Entry 2PPA (X-ray diffraction, 1.69 A resolution); this record covers chains A and B of the 3 polymer chains in the assembly.

Chain A (and B):
Name: Copper-containing nitrite reductase
Source organism: Alcaligenes faecalis
Notes: EC 1.7.2.1; chain B of this document is another copy of the same molecule, construct and numbering; everything in this record applies to it too
UniProt: P38501 (NIR_ALCFA); residues 4-340 here correspond to UniProt positions 40-376 (UniProt number = residue number + 36)
Amino-acid sequence (341 residues; each row starts with the number of its first residue):
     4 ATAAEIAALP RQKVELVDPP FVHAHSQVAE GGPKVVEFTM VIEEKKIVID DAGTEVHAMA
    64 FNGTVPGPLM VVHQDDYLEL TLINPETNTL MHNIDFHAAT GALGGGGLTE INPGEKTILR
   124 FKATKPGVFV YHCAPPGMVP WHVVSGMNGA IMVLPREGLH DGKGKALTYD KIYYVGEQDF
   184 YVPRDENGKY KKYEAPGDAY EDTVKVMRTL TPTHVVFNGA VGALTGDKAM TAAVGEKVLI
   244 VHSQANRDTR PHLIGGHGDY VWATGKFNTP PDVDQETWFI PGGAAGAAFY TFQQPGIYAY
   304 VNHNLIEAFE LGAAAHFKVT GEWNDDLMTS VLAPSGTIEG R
Not modelled in the structure: 340-344 (chain B: 341-344)
Sequence notes: expression tag (341-344)
Metal / ion sites: Cu+: His95, His145; Cu ion site 1: His100, His135 (together with nitrous oxide) (shared with His306(B) of chain B); Cu ion site 2: His306 (together with acetate ion) (shared with 2 residues of chain C)
Ligand contacts: nitrous oxide (N2O): Asp98, His100, Leu106, His135, Val142
Swiss-Prot annotation at these positions:
  - binding site (Cu cation): His95, His100, His135, Cys136, His145, Met150, His306
Reported in the primary citation:
  - conformationally variable residues (side-chain flip): Asp98

How chain A and chain B interact:
Residue-residue contacts - 117 pairs, chain A then chain B:
  Ala4(A) - Asp329(B)
  Ile9(A) - Asp329(B)
  Tyr80(A) - Asp329(B)  hydrogen bond
  Glu82(A) - Val334(B)
  His100(A) - His255(B)
  His100(A) - His260(B)  hydrogen bond (backbone-side chain)
  His100(A) - Glu279(B)  salt bridge
  His100(A) - His306(B)  hydrogen bond
  Ala101(A) - His260(B)
  Ala102(A) - His260(B)
  Ala102(A) - Met331(B)  hydrophobic
  Thr103(A) - Gly258(B)
  Thr103(A) - His260(B)
  Thr103(A) - Tyr293(B)
  Thr103(A) - Gln297(B)  hydrogen bond (backbone-side chain)
  Thr103(A) - Met331(B)
  Gly104(A) - Gly258(B)  hydrogen bond (backbone-backbone)
  Gly104(A) - Gln297(B)
  Gly104(A) - Trp326(B)
  Gly104(A) - Met331(B)
  Ala105(A) - Trp326(B)
  Leu106(A) - Ile257(B)
  Leu106(A) - Gly258(B)
  Leu106(A) - Ile300(B)
  Leu106(A) - Ala302(B)
  Gly107(A) - Gly258(B)
  Gly107(A) - Met331(B)
  Gly108(A) - Met331(B)
  Leu111(A) - Trp326(B)  hydrophobic
  Leu111(A) - Met331(B)  hydrophobic
  Leu111(A) - Ser333(B)
  Leu111(A) - Pro337(B)
  Glu113(A) - Pro337(B)
  Ile114(A) - Pro337(B)  hydrophobic
  Gly117(A) - Gly339(B)
  Gly117(A) - Thr340(B)  hydrogen bond (backbone-backbone)
  Glu118(A) - Pro337(B)
  Glu118(A) - Ser338(B)
  Glu118(A) - Thr340(B)
  Lys119(A) - Leu335(B)
  Lys119(A) - Ala336(B)
  Lys119(A) - Pro337(B)
  Lys119(A) - Ser338(B)  hydrogen bond (backbone-backbone)
  Lys119(A) - Thr340(B)
  Thr120(A) - Leu335(B)  hydrogen bond (side chain-backbone)
  Thr120(A) - Ala336(B)
  Thr120(A) - Pro337(B)
  Ile121(A) - Ser333(B)
  Ile121(A) - Val334(B)  hydrogen bond (backbone-backbone)
  Ile121(A) - Leu335(B)  hydrogen bond (backbone-backbone)
  Leu122(A) - Met331(B)  hydrophobic
  Leu122(A) - Thr332(B)
  Arg123(A) - Asp328(B)  hydrogen bond (side chain-backbone)
  Arg123(A) - Met331(B)
  Arg123(A) - Thr332(B)  hydrogen bond (backbone-backbone)
  Arg123(A) - Val334(B)
  Phe124(A) - Leu330(B)
  Lys125(A) - Asp329(B)
  Lys125(A) - Leu330(B)  hydrogen bond (backbone-backbone)
  Thr127(A) - Leu330(B)
  Lys128(A) - His260(B)
  Lys128(A) - Asp262(B)  salt bridge
  Lys128(A) - Asp277(B)  salt bridge
  Pro129(A) - Asp277(B)
  Val131(A) - Glu279(B)
  Phe132(A) - Glu279(B)
  Val133(A) - Glu279(B)  hydrogen bond (backbone-side chain)
  His135(A) - His306(B)  hydrogen bond
  His135(A) - Leu308(B)
  Val142(A) - Leu308(B)  hydrophobic
  Val142(A) - Phe312(B)  hydrophobic
  Pro143(A) - Leu308(B)
  Pro143(A) - Ile309(B)
  Pro143(A) - Phe312(B)
  Val146(A) - Leu308(B)  hydrophobic
  Tyr184(A) - Ile309(B)
  Val207(A) - Glu313(B)
  Met210(A) - Ile309(B)
  Arg211(A) - Tyr193(B)
  Arg211(A) - Thr214(B)
  Arg211(A) - Glu313(B)  salt bridge
  Arg211(A) - Leu314(B)
  Thr212(A) - Thr214(B)
  Leu213(A) - Arg250(B)
  Leu213(A) - Ile309(B)  hydrophobic
  Leu213(A) - Glu310(B)
  Leu213(A) - Leu314(B)  hydrophobic
  Ala248(A) - His306(B)  hydrogen bond (backbone-side chain)
  Ala248(A) - Leu308(B)
  Asn249(A) - His306(B)
  Asn249(A) - Asn307(B)  hydrogen bond (backbone-side chain)
  Asn249(A) - Leu308(B)  hydrogen bond (side chain-backbone)
  Asn249(A) - Ile309(B)
  Asp251(A) - Arg253(B)  salt bridge
  Asp251(A) - Phe282(B)
  Thr267(A) - Asp275(B)
  Thr267(A) - Gln278(B)  hydrogen bond
  Lys269(A) - Val276(B)
  Lys269(A) - Asp277(B)
  Lys269(A) - Gln278(B)
  Lys269(A) - Glu279(B)  salt bridge
  Asn271(A) - Val276(B)
  Asn271(A) - Asp277(B)  hydrogen bond
  Thr272(A) - Asp275(B)
  Thr272(A) - Val276(B)  hydrogen bond (side chain-backbone)
  Thr272(A) - Gln278(B)  hydrogen bond
  Phe282(A) - Phe282(B)  hydrophobic
  Pro284(A) - Thr280(B)
  Pro284(A) - Phe282(B)  hydrophobic
  Gly285(A) - Arg253(B)
  Gly285(A) - Thr280(B)
  Gly285(A) - His306(B)
  Gly286(A) - Glu279(B)
  Gly286(A) - Thr280(B)  hydrogen bond (backbone-side chain)
  Gly286(A) - His306(B)
  Ala287(A) - Glu279(B)
  Ala288(A) - Glu279(B)  hydrogen bond (backbone-side chain)
Other interface residues (no listed pair), chain A (59 interface residues in all): Ile86, Asp98, Thr112, Tyr203, Arg250
Other interface residues (no listed pair), chain B (47 interface residues in all): Arg187, Pro215, Thr216, Gln296, Tyr301

Summary:
59 residues of chain A and 47 residues of chain B are in contact; the contacts include 24 hydrogen bonds and 6
salt bridges. Polar pairs include His100(A)-Glu279(B), Lys128(A)-Asp262(B) and Lys128(A)-Asp277(B). Ligands of
chain A: nitrous oxide. From UniProt: 7 Cu cation-binding residues on chain A. The paper reports
conformational variability at Asp98(A).
Chain A and chain B are both Copper-containing nitrite reductase (Alcaligenes faecalis); the structure,
Anaerobically manipulated wild type oxidized AfNiR bound to nitrous oxide, was determined by X-ray diffraction
together with 2PP7, 2PP8, 2PP9 and 2E86 from the same study.
